8QBN - chains W and Y of the 3 polymer chains in the assembly; structure by electron microscopy, 3.20 A resolution.

# Chain W
Molecule: WD repeat-containing protein 26
From: Homo sapiens
UniProt: Q9H7D7 (WDR26_HUMAN), isoform Q9H7D7-2; residue numbers follow UniProt; this construct covers 1-645
Chain sequence (645 residues; row label = number of the first residue in the row):
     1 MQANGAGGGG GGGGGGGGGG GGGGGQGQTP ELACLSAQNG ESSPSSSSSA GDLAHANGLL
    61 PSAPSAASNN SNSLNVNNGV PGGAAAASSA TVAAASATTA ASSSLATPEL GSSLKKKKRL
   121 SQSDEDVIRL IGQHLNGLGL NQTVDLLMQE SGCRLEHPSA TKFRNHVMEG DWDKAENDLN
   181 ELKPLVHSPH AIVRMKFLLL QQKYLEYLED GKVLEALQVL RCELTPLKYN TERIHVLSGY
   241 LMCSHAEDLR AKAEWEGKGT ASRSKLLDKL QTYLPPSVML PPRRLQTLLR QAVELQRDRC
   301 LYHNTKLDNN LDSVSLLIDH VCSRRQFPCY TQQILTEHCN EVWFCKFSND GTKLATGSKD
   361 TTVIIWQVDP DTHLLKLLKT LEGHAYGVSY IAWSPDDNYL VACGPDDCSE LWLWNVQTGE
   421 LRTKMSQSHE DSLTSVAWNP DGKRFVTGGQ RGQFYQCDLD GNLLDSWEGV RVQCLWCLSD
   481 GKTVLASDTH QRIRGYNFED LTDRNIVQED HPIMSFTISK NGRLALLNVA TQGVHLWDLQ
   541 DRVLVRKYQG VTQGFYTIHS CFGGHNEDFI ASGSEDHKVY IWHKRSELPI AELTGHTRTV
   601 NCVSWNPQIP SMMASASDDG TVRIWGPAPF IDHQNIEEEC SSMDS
Disordered / not traced: 1-120, 156-273, 630-645
Metal / ion sites: Zn2+: Cys300, His303, His320, Cys322
Curated features (UniProtKB/Swiss-Prot):
  - modified residue (Phosphoserine): Ser121, Ser123
  - natural variant: Trp172 (W172R: In SKDEAS; uncertain significance)

# Chain Y
Molecule: Protein yippee-like 5
From: Homo sapiens
UniProt: P62699 (YPEL5_HUMAN); numbering as in UniProt (aligned over 1-121)
Chain sequence (121 residues; row label = number of the first residue in the row):
     1 MGRIFLDHIG GTRLFSCANC DTILTNRSEL ISTRFTGATG RAFLFNKVVN LQYSEVQDRV
    61 MLTGRHMVRD VSCKNCNSKL GWIYEFATED SQRYKEGRVI LERALVRESE GFEEHVPSDN
   121 S
Disordered / not traced: 1, 121
Metal / ion sites: Zn2+: Cys17, Cys20, Cys73, Cys76

# How chain W and chain Y interact
Pairs across the interface (31; chain W residue first):
  Glu341(W) - Gly2(Y)
  Trp343(W) - Gly2(Y)
  Ser389(W) - Arg3(Y)  hydrogen bond
  Gln450(W) - Leu6(Y)
  Arg451(W) - Phe112(Y)
  Gly452(W) - Phe112(Y)
  Gly469(W) - Phe112(Y)
  Gly469(W) - His115(Y)  hydrogen bond (backbone-backbone)
  Arg471(W) - His8(Y)  hydrogen bond
  Arg471(W) - Phe112(Y)
  Arg471(W) - Glu114(Y)
  Gln473(W) - Phe5(Y)
  His490(W) - Glu114(Y)  salt bridge
  Arg492(W) - Pro117(Y)
  Asp503(W) - His115(Y)  salt bridge
  Asp503(W) - Ser118(Y)  hydrogen bond
  Asp503(W) - Asn120(Y)
  Asn505(W) - Asp119(Y)
  Asn505(W) - Asn120(Y)
  Pro512(W) - Asp7(Y)
  Met514(W) - Phe5(Y)  hydrophobic
  Gly554(W) - Lys74(Y)
  Phe555(W) - Ile4(Y)
  Phe555(W) - Phe5(Y)  hydrogen bond (backbone-backbone)
  Phe555(W) - Gln52(Y)
  Tyr556(W) - Gly2(Y)
  Tyr556(W) - Arg3(Y)
  Thr557(W) - Arg3(Y)  hydrogen bond (side chain-backbone)
  Thr557(W) - Phe5(Y)
  Asn601(W) - Gly2(Y)
  Asp618(W) - Gly2(Y)  hydrogen bond (side chain-backbone)
Other interface residues (no listed pair), chain W (31 interface residues in all): Pro405, Asp406, Thr434, Trp467, Glu468, Thr489, Arg494, Arg504, Ile513, Ala530
Other interface residues (no listed pair), chain Y (18 interface residues in all): Leu14, Asp21
Interface features reported in the paper:
  - interface residues, chain Y: Gly2(Y), Arg3(Y), Phe5(Y)

# Summary
31 residues of chain W and 18 residues of chain Y are in contact, with 7 hydrogen bonds and 2 salt bridges.
Polar contacts include His490(W)-Glu114(Y), Asp503(W)-His115(Y) and Ser389(W)-Arg3(Y). Cys300(W), His303(W),
His320(W) and Cys322(W) form the Zn2+ site. From the paper: interface residues Gly2(Y), Arg3(Y) and Phe5(Y).
Chain W is WD repeat-containing protein 26 and chain Y is Protein yippee-like 5, both from Homo sapiens; the
structure, Structure of the non-canonical CTLH E3 substrate receptor WDR26 bound to YPEL5, was determined by
electron microscopy together with 8QE8 from the same study.
